PDB entry 1KMC | X-ray diffraction, 2.90 A resolution | chains A and C of the 4 polymer chains in the assembly

== Chain A ==
Protein: Caspase-7
Organism: Homo sapiens
Notes: EC 3.4.22.-
Reference sequence: P55210 (CASP7_HUMAN); the construct lacks a stretch of the UniProt sequence and is renumbered around it, so the offset changes along the chain: 94-156 = UniProt 1-63; 163-175 = UniProt 68-80; 176-222 = UniProt 84-130; 224-247 = UniProt 131-154; 4 more segments
Chain sequence (303 residues; each row starts with the number of its first residue; note: 21 numbers in that range are skipped by the numbering (no residue carries them; nothing is unmodelled there); a row labelled like 175A-175C holds insertion residues (175A, then the next letters in order)):
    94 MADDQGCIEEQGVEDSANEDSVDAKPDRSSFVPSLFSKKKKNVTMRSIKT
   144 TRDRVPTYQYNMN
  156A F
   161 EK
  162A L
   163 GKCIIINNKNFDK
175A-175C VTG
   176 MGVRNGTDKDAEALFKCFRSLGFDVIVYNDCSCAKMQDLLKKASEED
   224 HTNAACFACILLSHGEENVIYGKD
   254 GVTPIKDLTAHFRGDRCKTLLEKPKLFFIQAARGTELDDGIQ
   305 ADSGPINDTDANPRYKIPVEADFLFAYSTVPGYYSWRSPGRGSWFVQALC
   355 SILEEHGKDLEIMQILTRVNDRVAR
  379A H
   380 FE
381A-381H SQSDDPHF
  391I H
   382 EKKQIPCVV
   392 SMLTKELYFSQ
Disordered / not traced: 94-149, 305-317
Differences from the reference sequence: engineered mutation Ala285 (Cys186 in P55210)
Swiss-Prot annotation at these positions:
  - region: Lys131 to Lys134 (Exosite), Lys171 to Lys175, Val175A, Thr175B, Gly175C, Met176 to Arg179 (Loop L1), Arg286 to Gln295 (Loop L2), Val334 to Gly346 (Loop L3), Glu381 to Ile386 (Loop L4)
  - active site: His237
  - site: Phe129, Ser130 (Cleavage), Met138, Arg139 (Cleavage), Ser140, Ile141 (Cleavage), Arg286 (Involved in allosteric regulation), Tyr331 (Involved in allosteric regulation)
  - modified residue: Ala95 (N-acetylalanine), Ser123 (Phosphoserine), Ser130 (Phosphoserine), Thr272 (Phosphothreonine), Arg341 (Microbial infection: ADP-riboxanated arginine), Ser347 (Phosphoserine)

== Chain C ==
Protein: X-linked inhibitor of apoptosis protein
Organism: Homo sapiens
Notes: fragment: xiap-bir2
Reference sequence: P98170 (BIRC4_HUMAN); residue numbers follow UniProt; this construct covers 124-242
Chain sequence (119 residues; row label = number of the first residue in the row):
   124 RDHFALDRPSETHADYLLRTGQVVDISDTIYPRNPAMYCEEARLKSFQNW
   174 PDYAHLTPRELASAGLYYTGIGDQVQCFCCGGKLKNWEPCDRAWSEHRRH
   224 FPNCFFVLGRNLNIRSESD
Disordered / not traced: 124-133, 151-242

== Chain A / chain C interface ==
Contacting residue pairs (31; chain A residue first):
  Gly175C(A) - Thr143(C)
  Met176(A) - Arg142(C)
  Met176(A) - Thr143(C)
  Gly177(A) - Thr143(C)  hydrogen bond (backbone-backbone)
  His237(A) - Thr143(C)
  His237(A) - Gly144(C)
  Thr288(A) - Leu141(C)
  Tyr338(A) - Gly144(C)  hydrogen bond (side chain-backbone)
  Tyr338(A) - Gln145(C)
  Tyr338(A) - Val146(C)  hydrogen bond (side chain-backbone)
  Trp340(A) - Val146(C)  hydrophobic
  Trp340(A) - Val147(C)
  Trp340(A) - Asp148(C)
  Arg341(A) - Gly144(C)
  Arg341(A) - Val147(C)
  Arg341(A) - Asp148(C)  hydrogen bond (backbone-backbone)
  Ser342(A) - Asp148(C)
  Pro343(A) - Val147(C)
  Pro343(A) - Asp148(C)
  Arg345(A) - Ser150(C)
  Trp348(A) - Asp148(C)  hydrogen bond
  Glu381(A) - Asp148(C)
  Ser381A(A) - Asp148(C)
  Gln381B(A) - Asp148(C)  hydrogen bond (backbone-side chain)
  Gln381B(A) - Ile149(C)  hydrogen bond (backbone-backbone)
  Gln381B(A) - Ser150(C)
  Ser381C(A) - Ile149(C)
  His381G(A) - Ala137(C)
  Phe381H(A) - Ala137(C)
  Phe381H(A) - Leu141(C)  hydrophobic
  Phe381H(A) - Val146(C)  hydrophobic
Interface residues without a listed pair, chain A (21 interface residues in all): Glu239, Leu290, Asp381D
Interface residues without a listed pair, chain C (12 interface residues in all): Leu140

== Overview ==
21 residues of chain A face 12 of chain C across their interface, with 7 hydrogen bonds. Among the polar pairs
are Tyr338(A)-Gly144(C), Tyr338(A)-Val146(C) and Trp348(A)-Asp148(C). From UniProt: active-site residue
His237(A) on chain A.
Chain A is Caspase-7 and chain C is X-linked inhibitor of apoptosis protein, both from Homo sapiens; the
structure, Crystal Structure of the Caspase-7 / XIAP-BIR2 Complex, was determined by X-ray diffraction.
